Entry 6G85 (X-ray diffraction, 1.53 A resolution); this record covers chains A and B of the 4 polymer chains in the assembly.

[Chain A (and B)]
Molecule: Tyrosine-protein phosphatase CDC14
Organism: Saccharomyces cerevisiae S288c
Notes: EC 3.1.3.48; chain B of this document is another copy of the same molecule, construct and numbering; everything in this record applies to it too
Reference sequence: Q00684 (CDC14_YEAST); residue numbers follow UniProt; this construct covers 1-374
Amino-acid sequence (374 residues; row label = number of the first residue in the row):
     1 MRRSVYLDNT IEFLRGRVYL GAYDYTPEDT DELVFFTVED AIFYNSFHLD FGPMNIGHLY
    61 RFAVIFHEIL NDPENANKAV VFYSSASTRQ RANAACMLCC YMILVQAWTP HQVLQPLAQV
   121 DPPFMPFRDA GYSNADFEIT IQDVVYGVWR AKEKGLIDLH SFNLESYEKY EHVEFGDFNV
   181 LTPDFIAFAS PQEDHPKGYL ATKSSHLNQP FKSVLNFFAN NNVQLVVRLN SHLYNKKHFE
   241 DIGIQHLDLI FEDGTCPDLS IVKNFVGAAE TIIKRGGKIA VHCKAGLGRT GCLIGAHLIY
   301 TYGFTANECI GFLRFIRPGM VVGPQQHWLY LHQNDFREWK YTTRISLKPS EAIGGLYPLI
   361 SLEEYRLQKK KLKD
Not modelled in the structure: 1, 196-205, 373-374 (chain B: 1-6, 198-205, 374)
Bound ions: Zn2+: Glu193, His195, His206, His238
UniProt features mapped onto this chain:
  - active site: Cys283 (Phosphocysteine intermediate)
  - mutagenesis: Asp253 (D253A: Inactivates catalytic activity and leads to substrate retention), Ala280 (A280V: Leads to temperature sensitivity), Cys283 (C283S: Inactivates catalytic activity and leads to substrate retention)
Reported in the primary citation:
  - mutagenesis - Q106L, W108R: unchanged catalytic activity on p-NPP
  - mutagenesis - W108A: decreased binding to Net11-600
  - mutagenesis - P116L: decreased binding to Net1
  - self-association interface (contacts with another copy of this molecule): Val120, Asp121, Pro123
  - mutagenesis - V120G/D121E/P122T/P123S: abolished growth
  - mutagenesis - V120G/D121E/P122T/P123S: decreased catalytic activity
  - post-translational modification sites: Thr109 (citing earlier work)
  - Zn2+ coordination: Glu193, His195, His206, His238

[How chain A and chain B interact]
Contacting residue pairs (66):
  Phe51(A) with Gln119(B)
  Thr88(A) with Asp121(B), hydrogen bond; Pro123(B)
  His111(A) with Asp136(B); His327(B)
  Leu114(A) with Asp136(B)
  Gln115(A) with Asn134(B), hydrogen bond; Ala135(B); Asp136(B)
  Ala118(A) with Ala135(B); Glu138(B)
  Gln119(A) with Phe51(B); Met125(B); Pro126(B), hydrogen bond (side chain-backbone); Arg128(B); Ala135(B); Glu138(B), hydrogen bond (backbone-side chain)
  Val120(A) with Met125(B)
  Asp121(A) with Thr88(B), hydrogen bond; Met125(B)
  Pro123(A) with Thr88(B); Pro123(B); Phe124(B); Met125(B), hydrophobic
  Phe124(A) with Pro123(B)
  Met125(A) with Gln119(B); Val120(B); Asp121(B); Pro123(B), hydrophobic
  Pro126(A) with Gln119(B), hydrogen bond (backbone-side chain)
  Arg128(A) with Gln119(B)
  Asn134(A) with Gln115(B), hydrogen bond
  Ala135(A) with Gln115(B); Ala118(B)
  Asp136(A) with His111(B); Leu114(B)
  Phe137(A) with Gln142(B)
  Glu138(A) with Ala118(B); Gln119(B), hydrogen bond (side chain-backbone); Gln142(B), hydrogen bond (backbone-side chain)
  Thr140(A) with Thr140(B)
  Gln142(A) with Phe137(B); Glu138(B), hydrogen bond (side chain-backbone); Asn307(B)
  Tyr146(A) with His327(B), hydrogen bond; Tyr330(B), hydrophobic; Leu331(B), hydrophobic
  Gly303(A) with Asn334(B), hydrogen bond (backbone-side chain)
  Thr305(A) with Tyr330(B); Gln333(B)
  Asn307(A) with Gln142(B)
  Glu308(A) with Tyr330(B), hydrogen bond
  His327(A) with His111(B); Tyr146(B), hydrogen bond
  Tyr330(A) with Tyr146(B), hydrophobic; Glu308(B), hydrogen bond
  Gln333(A) with Thr305(B)
  Asn334(A) with Gly303(B), hydrogen bond (side chain-backbone); Arg337(B), hydrogen bond
  Arg337(A) with Asn334(B), hydrogen bond; Arg337(B)
  Glu338(A) with Arg337(B), salt bridge; Tyr341(B), hydrogen bond
  Tyr341(A) with Glu338(B); Tyr341(B), hydrophobic
  Thr342(A) with Tyr341(B)
Other interface residues (no listed pair), chain A (39 interface residues in all): Arg89, Phe127, Trp149, Arg150, Leu331
Other interface residues (no listed pair), chain B (39 interface residues in all): Arg89, Phe127, Trp149, Arg150, Thr342

[Summary]
The chain A/chain B interface involves 39 residues from each chain, with 19 hydrogen bonds and 1 salt bridge.
Among the polar pairs are Glu338(A)-Arg337(B), Thr88(A)-Asp121(B) and Gln115(A)-Asn134(B). The paper reports
that W108A of chain A reduces binding to Net11-600; Zn2+ coordination by Glu193(A), His195(A) and His206(A)
among others; 5 substitutions were tested in all.
Both chains are Tyrosine-protein phosphatase CDC14 (Saccharomyces cerevisiae S288c). Entry 6G85 (Structure of
Cdc14 bound to CBK1 PxL motif) was determined by X-ray diffraction together with 6G86 and 6G84 from the same
study.
